Entry 6J7X (X-ray diffraction, 2.75 A resolution); this record covers chains A and C of the 3 polymer chains in the assembly.

[Chain A]
Protein: Protein prenyltransferase alpha subunit repeat-containing protein 1
Organism: Homo sapiens
UniProt: Q7Z6K3 (PTAR1_HUMAN); residue numbers follow UniProt; this construct covers 1-327
Amino-acid sequence (327 residues; row label = number of the first residue in the row):
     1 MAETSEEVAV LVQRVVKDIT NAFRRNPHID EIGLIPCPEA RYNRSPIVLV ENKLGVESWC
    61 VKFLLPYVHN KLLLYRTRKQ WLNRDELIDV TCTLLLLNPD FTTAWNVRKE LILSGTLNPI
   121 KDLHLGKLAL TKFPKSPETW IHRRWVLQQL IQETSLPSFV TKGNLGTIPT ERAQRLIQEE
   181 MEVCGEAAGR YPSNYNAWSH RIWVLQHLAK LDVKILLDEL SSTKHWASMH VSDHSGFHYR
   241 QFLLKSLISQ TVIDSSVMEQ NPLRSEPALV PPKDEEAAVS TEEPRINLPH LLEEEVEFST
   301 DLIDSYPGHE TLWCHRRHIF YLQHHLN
Unresolved in the structure: 1-6, 153-166, 253-282, 327
Ligand contacts: geranylgeranyl diphosphate (GRG): Lys135, Tyr191, Ser193, Asn194, Tyr195, Asn196
Swiss-Prot annotation at these positions:
  - modified residue: Ala2 (N-acetylalanine)
From the paper describing this entry:
  - mutagenesis - E31A, I35A, V48A, V48A/V50A, V50A, S232A, Y306A: decreased catalytic activity with Synaptobrevin homolog YKT6 (chain C)
  - mutagenesis - I35A/Y306A, V48A/V50A/Y306A: abolished catalytic activity with Synaptobrevin homolog YKT6 (chain C)

[Chain C]
Protein: Synaptobrevin homolog YKT6
Organism: Homo sapiens
Notes: EC 2.3.1.-
UniProt: O15498 (YKT6_HUMAN); residue numbers follow UniProt; this construct covers 1-198
Amino-acid sequence (198 residues; each row starts with the number of its first residue):
     1 MKLYSLSVLY KGEAKVVLLK AAYDVSSFSF FQRSSVQEFM TFTSQLIVER SSKGTRASVK
    61 EQDYLCHVYV RNDSLAGVVI ADNEYPSRVA FTLLEKVLDE FSKQVDRIDW PVGSPATIHY
   121 PALDGHLSRY QNPREADPMT KVQAELDETK IILHNTMESL LERGEKLDDL VSKSEVLGTQ
   181 SKAFYKTARK QNSCCAIM
Unresolved in the structure: 193-198
Swiss-Prot annotation at these positions:
  - modified residue: Ser159 (Phosphoserine), Cys195 (Cysteine methyl ester)
  - lipidation: Cys194 (S-palmitoyl cysteine), Cys195 (S-farnesyl cysteine)
From the paper describing this entry:
  - mutagenesis - F30A, F30A/F31A, F31A, E84A, P86G, P86G/P133G, P133G: decreased catalytic activity with Protein prenyltransferase alpha subunit repeat-containing protein 1 (chain A)
  - mutagenesis - C194S: decreased catalytic activity on GGTase-III

[Interface between chain A and chain C]
Residue-residue contacts (24):
  Glu31(A) - Ser29(C)
  Glu31(A) - Phe30(C)
  Leu34(A) - Phe31(C)
  Ile35(A) - Phe31(C)  hydrophobic
  Val50(A) - Phe30(C)  hydrophobic
  Val50(A) - Phe31(C)  hydrophobic
  Lys53(A) - Phe30(C)
  Lys53(A) - Phe31(C)
  Leu54(A) - Phe31(C)
  Gly55(A) - Phe31(C)
  Ser228(A) - Met1(C)
  Met229(A) - Met1(C)  hydrogen bond (backbone-backbone)
  Met229(A) - Glu84(C)
  Met229(A) - Gln131(C)
  Met229(A) - Asn132(C)
  His230(A) - Glu84(C)
  Val231(A) - Glu84(C)  hydrogen bond (backbone-side chain)
  Ser232(A) - Glu84(C)  hydrogen bond
  Asp301(A) - Arg134(C)  salt bridge
  Leu302(A) - Arg134(C)
  Ser305(A) - Arg134(C)  hydrogen bond
  Tyr306(A) - Met1(C)  hydrophobic
  Tyr306(A) - Asn132(C)
  Tyr306(A) - Arg134(C)
Other interface residues (no listed pair), chain A (23 interface residues in all): Ile32, Gly33, Pro36, Val48, His225, Asp233, His309
Other interface residues (no listed pair), chain C (14 interface residues in all): Lys2, Arg33, Pro86, Pro133, Gln180, Phe184
From the paper, about this interface:
  - hot spots on chain A (mutagenesis) - V48A/V50A, Y306A (27.4-fold): decreased binding to Synaptobrevin homolog YKT6 (chain C)

[Overview]
The interface between chain A and chain C involves 23 residues on one side and 14 on the other; the contacts
include 4 hydrogen bonds and 1 salt bridge. Polar contacts include Asp301(A)-Arg134(C), Val231(A)-Glu84(C) and
Ser232(A)-Glu84(C). The paper reports that E31A, I35A and V48A of chain A, among others, reduce catalytic
activity with Synaptobrevin homolog YKT6 (chain C); F30A, F30A/F31A and F31A of chain C, among others, reduce
catalytic activity with Protein prenyltransferase alpha subunit repeat-containing protein 1 (chain A); 17
substitutions were tested in all.
Here chain A is Protein prenyltransferase alpha subunit repeat-containing protein 1 and chain C is
Synaptobrevin homolog YKT6, both from Homo sapiens. Entry 6J7X (Complex of GGTaseIII, farnesyl-Ykt6, and GGPP)
was determined by X-ray diffraction together with 6J74 and 6J7F from the same study.
